4KPS - chains A and D of the 6 polymer chains in the assembly; structure by X-ray diffraction, 2.59 A resolution.

# Chain A
Protein: Hemagglutinin
Source organism: Influenza A virus
Notes: fragment: HA1 chain
UniProtKB: P13103 (HEMA_I77AF); residues 6-327 here correspond to UniProt positions 19-340 (UniProt number = residue number + 13)
Chain sequence (324 residues; each row starts with the number of its first residue):
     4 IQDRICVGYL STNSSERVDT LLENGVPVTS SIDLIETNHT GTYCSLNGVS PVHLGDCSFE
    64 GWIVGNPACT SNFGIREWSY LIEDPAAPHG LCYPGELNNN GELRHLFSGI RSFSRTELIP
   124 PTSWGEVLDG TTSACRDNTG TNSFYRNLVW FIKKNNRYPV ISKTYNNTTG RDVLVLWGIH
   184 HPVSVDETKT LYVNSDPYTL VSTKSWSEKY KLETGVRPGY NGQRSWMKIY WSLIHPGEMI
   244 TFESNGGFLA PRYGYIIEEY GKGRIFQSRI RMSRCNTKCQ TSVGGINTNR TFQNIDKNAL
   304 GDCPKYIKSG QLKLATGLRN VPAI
Differences from the reference sequence: expression tag (4-5)
Disulfides: Cys47-Cys278, Cys60-Cys72, Cys95-Cys138, Cys282-Cys306
Swiss-Prot annotation at these positions:
  - glycosylation (N-linked (GlcNAc...) asparagine): Asn16, Asn41, Asn169, Asn170, Asn292
What the authors report for this chain:
  - binding site for N-acetyl-alpha-neuraminic acid: Thr135, Gln226, Ser228
  - specificity-determining residues: Val186
  - conformationally variable residues (side-chain flip): Glu190
  - mutagenesis - V186N: decreased binding to avian receptor analog
  - mutagenesis - V186N: increased binding to human receptor analog
  - contacts within the chain: Val186-Glu190 (hydrophobic contact)

# Chain D
Protein: Hemagglutinin
Source organism: Influenza A virus
Notes: fragment: HA2 chain
UniProtKB: P13103 (HEMA_I77AF); residues 2-166 here correspond to UniProt positions 345-509 (UniProt number = residue number + 343)
Chain sequence (165 residues; numbered 2 to 166; the number before each row is that of its first residue):
     2 LFGAIAGFIE GGWPGLINGW YGFQHQNEQG TGIAADKEST QKAIDQITTK INNIIDKMNG
    62 NYDSIRGEFN QVEKRINMLA DRIDDAVTDI WSYNAKLLVL LENDKTLDMH DANVKNLHEQ
   122 VRRELKDNAI DEGNGCFELL HKCNDSCMET IRNGTYDHTE YAEES
Disulfides: Cys144-Cys148
Swiss-Prot annotation at these positions:
  - glycosylation (N-linked (GlcNAc...) asparagine): Asn145, Asn154

# Interface between chain A and chain D
Residue-residue contacts (11; chain A residue first):
  Thr23(A) with Asn54(D)
  Leu24(A) with Thr50(D); Lys51(D), hydrogen bond (backbone-backbone); Asn54(D); Glu103(D)
  Leu25(A) with Gln47(D); Thr50(D); Lys51(D)
  Glu26(A) with Thr50(D)
  Asn27(A) with Thr50(D)
  Lys311(A) with Asn62(D)
Other interface residues (no listed pair), chain D (7 interface residues in all): Asp46

# Overview
The interface between chain A and chain D involves 6 residues on one side and 7 on the other, with 1 hydrogen
bond. Its one hydrogen bond, Leu24(A)-Lys51(D), is backbone to backbone. From the paper: a binding site for
N-acetyl-alpha-neuraminic acid at Thr135(A), Gln226(A) and Ser228(A); V186N of chain A reduces binding to
avian receptor analog.
Chain A is Hemagglutinin and chain D is Hemagglutinin, both from Influenza A virus; the structure, Structure
and receptor binding specificity of the hemagglutinin H13 from avian influenza A virus H13N6, was determined
by X-ray diffraction together with 4KPQ from the same study.
